Entry 8FNC (electron microscopy, 3.30 A resolution); this record covers chains 6 and 14 of the 8 polymer chains in the assembly.

Chain 6:
Molecule: RAP domain-containing protein
Source organism: Trypanosoma brucei
UniProt: Q57ZX7 (Q57ZX7_TRYB2); residue numbers follow UniProt; this construct covers 1-516
Sequence (516 residues; each row starts with the number of its first residue):
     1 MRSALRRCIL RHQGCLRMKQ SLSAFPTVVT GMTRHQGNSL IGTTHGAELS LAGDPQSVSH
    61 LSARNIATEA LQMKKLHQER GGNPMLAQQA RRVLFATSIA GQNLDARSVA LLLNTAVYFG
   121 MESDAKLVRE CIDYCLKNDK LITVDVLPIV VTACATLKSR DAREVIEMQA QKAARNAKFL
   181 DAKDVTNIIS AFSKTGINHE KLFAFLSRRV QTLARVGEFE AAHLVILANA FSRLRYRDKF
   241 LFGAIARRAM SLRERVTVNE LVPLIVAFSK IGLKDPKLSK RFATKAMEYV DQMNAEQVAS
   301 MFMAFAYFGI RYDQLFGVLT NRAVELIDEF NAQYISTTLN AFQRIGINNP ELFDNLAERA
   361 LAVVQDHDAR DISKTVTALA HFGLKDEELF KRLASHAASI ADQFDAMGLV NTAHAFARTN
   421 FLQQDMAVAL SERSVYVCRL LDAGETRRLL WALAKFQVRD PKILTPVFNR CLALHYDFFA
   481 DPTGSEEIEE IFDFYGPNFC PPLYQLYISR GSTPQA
Disordered / not traced: 1-57, 510-516

Chain 14:
Molecule: Phytanoyl-CoA dioxygenase family protein
Source organism: Trypanosoma brucei
UniProt: Q38EL9 (Q38EL9_TRYB2); residues 1-366 here = UniProt positions 1-366
Sequence (366 residues; numbered 1 to 366; the number before each row is that of its first residue):
     1 MRSGRKLGCF TNRLRLPFFS PCSQITALTA SHRCKSYVLK FLRGQLPEDL KDVNGALGCL
    61 YGTLPDVDEF GQFVISPDVV NSFHQFGYVK MPIPVLDHQQ IDKLADEVNE LANNVEHHPK
   121 TERLYATSLA DLTGGPLFFC QGQWRAAWGM HDLIYLPTIT VAASQILNNS LVRLWYDEVF
   181 MKAARTGPCV PWQQNYARWQ HTKPVNHVTV MIALDTMNKD RGAPCLVPGS HRWREGGLLP
   241 PVSYDPTKDE AHQLNTIWEI INEEEGEMLM DTPPVTVDLR RGEALLIHPL TLFATHGNRS
   301 LDAVRCCFIH YMGEKTYAVQ NGPLLPHTTK FQADAMIQGP FYPVVFDPAM TEELTMLPTA
   361 PSEEEA
Disordered / not traced: 1-35, 350-366

Chain 6 / chain 14 interface:
Contacting residue pairs (40; chain 6 residue first):
  His-77(6) / Arg-43(14)
  Gln-78(6) / Lys-40(14)
  Gln-78(6) / Arg-43(14)
  Gln-88(6) / Gly-58(14)
  Gln-88(6) / Thr-63(14)
  Arg-91(6) / Gly-44(14)  hydrogen bond (side chain-backbone)
  Arg-91(6) / Leu-46(14)
  Arg-91(6) / Trp-148(14)
  Arg-92(6) / Gly-58(14)
  Arg-92(6) / Tyr-61(14)
  Arg-92(6) / Gly-62(14)
  Phe-95(6) / Cys-59(14)  hydrophobic
  Phe-95(6) / Lys-103(14)
  Phe-95(6) / Glu-107(14)
  Phe-95(6) / Trp-148(14)  hydrophobic
  Val-117(6) / Gln-45(14)  hydrogen bond (backbone-side chain)
  Tyr-118(6) / Lys-40(14)
  Tyr-118(6) / Phe-41(14)
  Tyr-118(6) / Arg-43(14)
  Tyr-118(6) / Gly-44(14)
  Tyr-118(6) / Gln-45(14)
  Phe-119(6) / Gly-44(14)
  Phe-119(6) / Trp-148(14)
  Gly-120(6) / Gly-44(14)  hydrogen bond (backbone-backbone)
  Gly-120(6) / Gln-45(14)
  Gly-120(6) / Leu-46(14)
  Gly-120(6) / Trp-148(14)
  Met-121(6) / Trp-148(14)  hydrophobic
  Glu-122(6) / Pro-119(14)
  Glu-122(6) / Lys-120(14)
  Asp-124(6) / Glu-110(14)
  Asp-124(6) / His-118(14)  salt bridge
  Asp-124(6) / Pro-119(14)
  Arg-129(6) / Glu-110(14)  salt bridge
  Ser-159(6) / Glu-116(14)
  Arg-160(6) / Glu-116(14)
  Arg-233(6) / Leu-39(14)
  Gln-333(6) / Ser-36(14)
  Glu-432(6) / Lys-330(14)  salt bridge
  Tyr-436(6) / His-327(14)  hydrogen bond
Also at the interface, not in a pair above, chain 6 (29 interface residues in all): Glu-79, Ser-123, Lys-126, Thr-156, Lys-194, Asp-368, Arg-370, Asp-371, Gln-403
Also at the interface, not in a pair above, chain 14 (28 interface residues in all): Tyr-37, Asp-52, Leu-57, Leu-60, Asp-106

Summary:
Chain 6 and chain 14 form an interface of 29 and 28 residues respectively; the contacts include 4 hydrogen
bonds and 3 salt bridges. Among the polar pairs are Asp-124(6)/His-118(14), Arg-129(6)/Glu-110(14) and
Glu-432(6)/Lys-330(14).
Here chain 6 is RAP domain-containing protein and chain 14 is Phytanoyl-CoA dioxygenase family protein, both
from Trypanosoma brucei. Entry 8FNC (Cryo-EM structure of RNase-treated RESC-C in trypanosomal RNA editing)
was determined by electron microscopy (same publication as 8FN4, 8FN6, 8FNF, 8FNI and 8FNK).
